Entry 7ENP (electron microscopy, 3.40 A resolution); this record covers chains 1 and 2 of the 4 polymer chains in the assembly.

== Chain 1 ==
Molecule: VP1 of O type FMDV capsid protein
From: Foot-and-mouth disease virus - type O
Sequence (211 residues; row label = number of the first residue in the row):
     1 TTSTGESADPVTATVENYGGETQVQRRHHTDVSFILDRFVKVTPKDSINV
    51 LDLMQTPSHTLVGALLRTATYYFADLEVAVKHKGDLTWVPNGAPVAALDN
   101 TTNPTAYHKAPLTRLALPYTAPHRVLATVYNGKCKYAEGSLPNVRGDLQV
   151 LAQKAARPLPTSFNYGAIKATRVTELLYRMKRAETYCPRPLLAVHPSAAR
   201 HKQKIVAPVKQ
Not modelled in the structure: 133-156, 209-211

== Chain 2 ==
Molecule: VP2 of O type FMDV capsid protein
From: Foot-and-mouth disease virus - type O
Sequence (218 residues; row label = number of the first residue in the row):
     1 DKKTEETTLLEDRILTTRNGHTTSTTQSSVGITHGYATAEDFVNGPNTSG
    51 LETRVVQAERFFKTHLFDWVTSDPFGRYYLLELPTDHKGVYGSLTDSYAY
   101 MRNGWDVEVTAVGNQFNGGCLLVAMVPELCSIEQRELFQLTLFPHQFINP
   151 RTNMTAHIKVPFVGVNRYDQYKVHKPWTLVVMVVAPLTVNTEGAPQIKVY
   201 ANIAPTNVHVAGEFPSKE
Not modelled in the structure: 1-12

== Interface between chain 1 and chain 2 ==
Pairs across the interface - 45 pairs, chain 1 then chain 2:
  G5(1) - F147(2)
  E6(1) - V30(2)
  E6(1) - Q146(2)
  E6(1) - F147(2)
  E6(1) - N149(2)  hydrogen bond
  E6(1) - T152(2)
  S7(1) - V30(2)
  S7(1) - T33(2)
  A8(1) - H145(2)
  Y71(1) - E128(2)  hydrogen bond
  Y71(1) - G164(2)
  Y71(1) - V165(2)  hydrophobic
  H123(1) - V165(2)
  H123(1) - N166(2)  hydrogen bond
  R124(1) - D41(2)  salt bridge
  R124(1) - G164(2)  hydrogen bond (side chain-backbone)
  R124(1) - V165(2)
  R124(1) - N166(2)  hydrogen bond (side chain-backbone)
  V125(1) - V165(2)
  A127(1) - V165(2)  hydrophobic
  V129(1) - E128(2)
  Y130(1) - E128(2)
  Y130(1) - C130(2)  hydrogen bond (backbone-side chain)
  Y130(1) - H174(2)
  N131(1) - E128(2)  hydrogen bond (backbone-side chain)
  N131(1) - C130(2)
  N131(1) - V173(2)
  N131(1) - H174(2)
  N131(1) - K175(2)  hydrogen bond (side chain-backbone)
  G132(1) - V173(2)
  C187(1) - Y36(2)  hydrophobic
  P188(1) - F143(2)
  R189(1) - P127(2)  hydrogen bond (side chain-backbone)
  R189(1) - E128(2)  hydrogen bond (side chain-backbone)
  R189(1) - L142(2)
  P190(1) - E136(2)
  P190(1) - Q139(2)
  P190(1) - L142(2)
  L191(1) - Q139(2)  hydrogen bond (backbone-side chain)
  L192(1) - E133(2)
  L192(1) - R135(2)
  L192(1) - E136(2)
  L192(1) - Q139(2)
  A193(1) - R135(2)  hydrogen bond (backbone-side chain)
  H195(1) - R135(2)
Also at the interface, not in a pair above, chain 1 (26 interface residues in all): T4, T70, L126, F163, V194
Also at the interface, not in a pair above, chain 2 (30 interface residues in all): E82, L129, N153, V163, R167, T178

== Summary ==
26 residues of chain 1 face 30 of chain 2 across their interface; the contacts include 12 hydrogen bonds and 1
salt bridge. Among the polar pairs are R124(1)-D41(2), E6(1)-N149(2) and Y71(1)-E128(2).
Chain 1 is VP1 of O type FMDV capsid protein and chain 2 is VP2 of O type FMDV capsid protein, both from
Foot-and-mouth disease virus - type O; the structure, wild type of O type Foot-and-mouth disease virus, was
determined by electron microscopy (same publication as 7ENO).
